PDB entry 1XVD | X-ray diffraction, 2.30 A resolution | chains A and D of the 6 polymer chains in the assembly

# Chain A
Name: Methane monooxygenase component A alpha chain
Source organism: Methylococcus capsulatus
Notes: EC 1.14.13.25; fragment: alpha subunit
Reference sequence: P22869 (MEMA_METCA); numbering as in UniProt (aligned over 1-527)
Amino-acid sequence (527 residues; numbered 1 to 527; the number before each row is that of its first residue):
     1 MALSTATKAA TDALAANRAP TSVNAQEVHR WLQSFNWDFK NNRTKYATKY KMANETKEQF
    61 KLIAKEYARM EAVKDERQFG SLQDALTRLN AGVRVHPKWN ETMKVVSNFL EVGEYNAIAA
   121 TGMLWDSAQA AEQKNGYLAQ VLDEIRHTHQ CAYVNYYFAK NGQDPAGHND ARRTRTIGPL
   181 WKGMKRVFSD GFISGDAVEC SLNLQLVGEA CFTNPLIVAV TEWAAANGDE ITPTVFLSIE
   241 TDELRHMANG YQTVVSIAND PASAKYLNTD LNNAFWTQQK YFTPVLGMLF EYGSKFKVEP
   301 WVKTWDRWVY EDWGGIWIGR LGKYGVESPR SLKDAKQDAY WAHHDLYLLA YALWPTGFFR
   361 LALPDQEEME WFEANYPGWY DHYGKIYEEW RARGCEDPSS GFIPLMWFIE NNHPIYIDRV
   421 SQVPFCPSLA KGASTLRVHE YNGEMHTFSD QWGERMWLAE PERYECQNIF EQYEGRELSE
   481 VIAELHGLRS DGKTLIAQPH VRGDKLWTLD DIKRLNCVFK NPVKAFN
Not modelled in the structure: 1-17
Metal / ion sites: Fe ion site 1: Glu-114, Glu-144, His-147; Fe ion site 2: Glu-209, Glu-243, His-246
Residues lining bound ligands: 4-fluorophenol (FPN): Lys-98, Glu-101, Thr-102, Val-105, Leu-180, Met-288, Leu-289, Tyr-292, Gly-293, Tyr-347, Phe-359, Arg-360, Leu-361
Swiss-Prot annotation at these positions:
  - active site: Cys-151
  - binding site (Fe cation): Glu-114, Glu-144, His-147, Glu-209, Glu-243, His-246

# Chain D
Name: Methane monooxygenase component A beta chain
Source organism: Methylococcus capsulatus
Notes: EC 1.14.13.25; fragment: beta subunit
Reference sequence: P18798 (MEMB_METCA); residue numbers follow UniProt; this construct covers 1-389
Amino-acid sequence (389 residues; numbered 1 to 389; the number before each row is that of its first residue):
     1 MSMLGERRRG LTDPEMAAVI LKALPEAPLD GNNKMGYFVT PRWKRLTEYE ALTVYAQPNA
    61 DWIAGGLDWG DWTQKFHGGR PSWGNETTEL RTVDWFKHRD PLRRWHAPYV KDKAEEWRYT
   121 DRFLQGYSAD GQIRAMNPTW RDEFINRYWG AFLFNEYGLF NAHSQGAREA LSDVTRVSLA
   181 FWGFDKIDIA QMIQLERGFL AKIVPGFDES TAVPKAEWTN GEVYKSARLA VEGLWQEVFD
   241 WNESAFSVHA VYDALFGQFV RREFFQRLAP RFGDNLTPFF INQAQTYFQI AKQGVQDLYY
   301 NCLGDDPEFS DYNRTVMRNW TGKWLEPTIA ALRDFMGLFA KLPAGTTDKE EITASLYRVV
   361 DDWIEDYASR IDFKADRDQI VKAVLAGLK
Not modelled in the structure: 1

# Interface between chain A and chain D
Pairs across the interface (10):
  Arg-18(A) with Asp-362(D), salt bridge; Asp-366(D), salt bridge
  Glu-76(A) with Lys-111(D), salt bridge
  Arg-88(A) with Arg-9(D)
  Leu-89(A) with Arg-9(D)
  Asn-90(A) with Met-3(D); Leu-4(D)
  Val-93(A) with Met-3(D), hydrophobic; Leu-4(D), hydrophobic
  Arg-94(A) with Thr-12(D), hydrogen bond (side chain-backbone)
Also at the interface, not in a pair above, chain A (8 interface residues in all): Gln-163
Also at the interface, not in a pair above, chain D (10 interface residues in all): Leu-11, Asp-13, Glu-365

# Summary
8 residues of chain A and 10 residues of chain D are in contact; the contacts include 1 hydrogen bond and 3
salt bridges. Polar pairs include Arg-18(A)/Asp-362(D), Arg-18(A)/Asp-366(D) and Glu-76(A)/Lys-111(D). Chain A
binds 4-fluorophenol.
Chain A is Methane monooxygenase component A alpha chain and chain D is Methane monooxygenase component A beta
chain, both from Methylococcus capsulatus; the structure, Soluble methane monooxygenase hydroxylase:
4-fluorophenol soaked structure, was determined by X-ray diffraction, deposited together with 1XU3, 1XU5,
1XVB, 1XVC, 1XVE, 1XVF and 1XVG.
